4Y78 - chains E and F of the 34 polymer chains in the assembly; structure by X-ray diffraction, 2.80 A resolution.

== Chain E ==
Name: Proteasome subunit alpha type-6
Source organism: Saccharomyces cerevisiae (strain ATCC 204508 / S288c)
Notes: EC 3.4.25.1
UniProt: P40302 (PSA6_YEAST); residues 0-233 here correspond to UniProt positions 1-234 (UniProt number = residue number + 1)
Sequence (234 residues; numbered 0 to 233; the number before each row is that of its first residue; numbering starts at 0):
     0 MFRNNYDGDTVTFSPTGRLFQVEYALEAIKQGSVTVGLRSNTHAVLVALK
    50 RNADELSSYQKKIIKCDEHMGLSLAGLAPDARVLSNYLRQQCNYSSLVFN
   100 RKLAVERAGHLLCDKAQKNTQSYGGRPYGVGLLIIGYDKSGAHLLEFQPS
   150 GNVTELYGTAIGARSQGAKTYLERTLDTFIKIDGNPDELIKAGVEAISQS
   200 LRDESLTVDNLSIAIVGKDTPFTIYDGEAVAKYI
Not modelled in the structure: 0-2
UniProt features mapped onto this chain:
  - modified residue: Ser13 (Phosphoserine)
  - cross-link: Lys190 (Glycyl lysine isopeptide (Lys-Gly) (interchain with G-Cter in ubiquitin))

== Chain F ==
Name: Probable proteasome subunit alpha type-7
Source organism: Saccharomyces cerevisiae (strain ATCC 204508 / S288c)
Notes: EC 3.4.25.1
UniProt: P21242 (PSA7_YEAST); residues -3 to 284 here correspond to UniProt positions 1-288 (UniProt number = residue number + 4)
Sequence (288 residues; row label = number of the first residue in the row; numbers below 1 keep their minus sign (Met-3 is residue -3)):
    -3 MTSIGTGYDLSNSVFSPDGRNFQVEYAVKAVENGTTSIGIKCNDGVVFAV
    47 EKLITSKLLVPQKNVKIQVVDRHIGCVYSGLIPDGRHLVNRGREEAASFK
    97 KLYKTPIPIPAFADRLGQYVQAHTLYNSVRPFGVSTIFGGVDKNGAHLYM
   147 LEPSGSYWGYKGAATGKGRQSAKAELEKLVDHHPEGLSAREAVKQAAKII
   197 YLAHEDNKEKDFELEISWCSLSETNGLHKFVKGDLLQEAIDFAQKEINGD
   247 DDEDEDDSDNVMSSDDENAPVATNANATTDQEGDIHLE
Not modelled in the structure: -3 to 1, 245-284
UniProt features mapped onto this chain:
  - modified residue: Thr-2 (N-acetylthreonine)

== Interface between chain E and chain F ==
Contacting residue pairs (64):
  Asn4(E) with Leu6(F)
  Tyr5(E) with Asp5(F), hydrogen bond; Leu6(F), hydrophobic
  Thr9(E) with Arg126(F)
  Val10(E) with Gln19(F); Asn123(F); Ser124(F); Val125(F); Arg126(F)
  Thr11(E) with Leu6(F); Gln19(F)
  Phe12(E) with Gln19(F), hydrogen bond (backbone-side chain); Tyr22(F); Ala23(F), hydrophobic; Arg126(F); Pro127(F)
  Ser13(E) with Tyr22(F)
  Pro14(E) with Tyr22(F), hydrophobic; Lys25(F)
  Thr15(E) with Lys25(F)
  Gly16(E) with Tyr22(F); Lys25(F); Ala26(F)
  Leu18(E) with Leu77(F), hydrophobic; Arg126(F)
  His109(E) with Arg82(F)
  Cys112(E) with Arg82(F)
  Asp113(E) with Arg82(F), salt bridge; Asn86(F)
  Gln116(E) with Pro79(F); Asp80(F); His83(F), hydrogen bond; Arg126(F)
  Thr119(E) with Arg126(F), hydrogen bond (backbone-side chain)
  Gln120(E) with His119(F); Val125(F); Arg126(F), hydrogen bond (backbone-backbone); Pro127(F); Phe128(F)
  Ser121(E) with Ser124(F)
  Tyr122(E) with Ser124(F), hydrogen bond (backbone-backbone)
  Ser149(E) with Pro79(F)
  Gly150(E) with Pro79(F)
  Asn151(E) with Ile78(F); Pro79(F)
  Thr153(E) with Leu55(F); Asn60(F)
  Glu154(E) with Leu55(F); Val56(F); Lys59(F); Asn60(F), hydrogen bond (backbone-side chain)
  Leu155(E) with Leu54(F); Leu55(F), hydrophobic; Val56(F)
  Tyr156(E) with Leu54(F), hydrogen bond (backbone-backbone); Leu55(F); Val56(F); Pro57(F)
  Gly157(E) with Leu54(F)
  Lys168(E) with Leu54(F)
  Leu171(E) with Leu54(F)
  Glu172(E) with Ser52(F), hydrogen bond; Lys53(F), hydrogen bond (side chain-backbone)
  Leu175(E) with Lys53(F)
Also at the interface, not in a pair above, chain E (36 interface residues in all): Arg38, Glu105, His142, Val152, Phe178
Also at the interface, not in a pair above, chain F (30 interface residues in all): Gly129

== In short ==
36 residues of chain E face 30 of chain F across their interface, with 10 hydrogen bonds and 1 salt bridge.
Among the polar pairs are Asp113(E)-Arg82(F), Tyr5(E)-Asp5(F) and Phe12(E)-Gln19(F).
Here chain E is Proteasome subunit alpha type-6 and chain F is Probable proteasome subunit alpha type-7, both
from Saccharomyces cerevisiae (strain ATCC 204508 / S288c). Entry 4Y78 (Yeast 20S proteasome in complex with
Ac-LAD-ep) was determined by X-ray diffraction together with 4Y69, 4Y6A, 4Y6V, 4Y6Z, 4Y70, 4Y74 and 34 further
entries from the same study.
